Entry 5XRZ (X-ray diffraction, 3.60 A resolution); this record covers chains B and D of the 12 polymer chains in the assembly.

== Chain B (and D) ==
Name: DNA repair protein RAD52 homolog
Organism: Homo sapiens
Notes: chain D of this document is another copy of the same molecule, construct and numbering; everything in this record applies to it too
UniProtKB: P43351 (RAD52_HUMAN); residue numbers follow UniProt; this construct covers 1-212
Sequence (215 residues; each row starts with the number of its first residue; numbers below 1 keep their minus sign (Gly-2 is residue -2)):
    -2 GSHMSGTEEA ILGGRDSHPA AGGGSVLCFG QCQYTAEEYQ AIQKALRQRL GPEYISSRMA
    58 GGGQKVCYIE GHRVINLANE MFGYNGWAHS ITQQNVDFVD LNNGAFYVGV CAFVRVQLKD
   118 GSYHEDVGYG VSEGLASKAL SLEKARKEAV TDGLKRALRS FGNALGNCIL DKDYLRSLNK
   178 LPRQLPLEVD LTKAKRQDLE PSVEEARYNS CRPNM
Disordered / not traced: -2 to 24, 209-212
Sequence notes: expression tag (-2 to 0); engineered mutation Ala102 (Lys in P43351), Ala133 (Lys in P43351)
UniProt features mapped onto this chain:
  - DNA-binding region: Lys152 to Arg156
  - modified residue: Tyr104 (Phosphotyrosine), Ser199 (Phosphoserine)
  - mutagenesis: Arg55 (R55A: Abolishes ssDNA-binding), Tyr65 (Y65A: Moderately defective in both ss and dsDNA-binding), Lys152 (K152A: Abolishes ssDNA-binding), Arg153 (R153A: Moderately defective in both ss and dsDNA-binding), Arg156 (R156A: Moderately defective in both ss and dsDNA-binding)
Ion coordination: K+ near Glu140 (its only coordinating residue here)
From the paper describing this entry:
  - binding site for ssDNA: Arg55, Val63, Lys152, Arg153, Arg156
  - mutagenesis - K152A, R153A, R156A: decreased catalytic activity
  - mutagenesis - R55A: decreased catalytic activity on DNA annealing
  - mutagenesis - R55A/K152A: decreased binding to ssDNA

== Chain B / chain D interface ==
Residue-residue contacts - 11 pairs, chain B then chain D:
  Leu196(B) with Arg44(D)
  Glu201(B) with Tyr36(D), hydrogen bond; Gln40(D); Arg44(D), salt bridge
  Arg204(B) with Tyr36(D), hydrogen bond; Gln40(D)
  Tyr205(B) with Ala33(D); Tyr36(D), hydrophobic; Gln37(D)
  Cys208(B) with Tyr31(D); Ala33(D), hydrophobic
Also at the interface, not in a pair above, chain D (8 interface residues in all): Thr32, Glu34

== Overview ==
The interface between chain B and chain D involves 5 residues on one side and 8 on the other, with 2 hydrogen
bonds and 1 salt bridge. Polar contacts include Glu201(B)-Arg44(D), Glu201(B)-Tyr36(D) and Arg204(B)-Tyr36(D).
From the paper: a binding site for ssDNA at Arg55(B), Val63(B) and Lys152(B) among others; K152A, R153A and
R156A of chain B reduce catalytic activity; 5 substitutions were tested in all.
Chain B and chain D are both DNA repair protein RAD52 homolog (Homo sapiens); the structure, Structure of a
ssDNA bound to the inner DNA binding site of RAD52, was determined by X-ray diffraction, deposited together
with 5XS0.
